8ABT - chain A; structure by X-ray diffraction, 1.39 A resolution.

== Chain A ==
Protein: SnoaL-like domain-containing protein
Source organism: Novosphingobium aromaticivorans DSM 12444
UniProtKB: Q2G4I2 (Q2G4I2_NOVAD); residue numbers follow UniProt; this construct covers 1-243
Chain sequence (251 residues; numbered 1 to 251; the number before each row is that of its first residue):
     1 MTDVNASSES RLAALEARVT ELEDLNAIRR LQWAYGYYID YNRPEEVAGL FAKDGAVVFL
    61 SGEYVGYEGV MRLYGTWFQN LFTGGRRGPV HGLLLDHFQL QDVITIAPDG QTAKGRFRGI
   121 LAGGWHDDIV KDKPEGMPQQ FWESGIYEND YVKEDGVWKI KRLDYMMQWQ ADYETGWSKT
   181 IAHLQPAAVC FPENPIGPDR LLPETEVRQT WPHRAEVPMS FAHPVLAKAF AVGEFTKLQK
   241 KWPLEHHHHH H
Unresolved in the structure: 1-5, 241-251
Sequence notes: expression tag (244-251)
Small-molecule neighbours: resveratrol (STL): Trp-77, Phe-78, Leu-81, Phe-82, Met-137, Pro-138, Phe-141, Gln-170, Ala-171, Asp-172, Thr-180, Leu-184
What the authors report for this chain:
  - mutagenesis - Y35F, D40A, H97A, H97Q, E143A, E143Q, Y147F: abolished catalytic activity
  - mutagenesis - D40N, Y74F, H183A, H183Q: decreased catalytic activity
  - catalytic residues: His-97, Glu-143, Tyr-165 (proposed by the authors, not directly observed)
  - catalytic residues: Tyr-35, Asp-40, Tyr-147

== Overview ==
Ligands of chain A: resveratrol. The paper reports catalytic residues His-97, Glu-143 and Tyr-165 among
others; Y35F, D40A and H97A, among others, abolish catalytic activity; 11 substitutions were tested in all.
Chain A is SnoaL-like domain-containing protein (Novosphingobium aromaticivorans DSM 12444); the structure,
Crystal structure of NaLdpA in complex with the product analog Resveratrol, was determined by X-ray
diffraction, deposited together with 8ABU, 8ABV and 8ABW.
